PDB entry 6TDE | X-ray diffraction, 2.29 A resolution | chains A and E of the 5 polymer chains in the assembly

[Chain A]
Name: Tubulin alpha chain
Organism: Ovis aries
Sequence (451 residues; row label = number of the first residue in the row):
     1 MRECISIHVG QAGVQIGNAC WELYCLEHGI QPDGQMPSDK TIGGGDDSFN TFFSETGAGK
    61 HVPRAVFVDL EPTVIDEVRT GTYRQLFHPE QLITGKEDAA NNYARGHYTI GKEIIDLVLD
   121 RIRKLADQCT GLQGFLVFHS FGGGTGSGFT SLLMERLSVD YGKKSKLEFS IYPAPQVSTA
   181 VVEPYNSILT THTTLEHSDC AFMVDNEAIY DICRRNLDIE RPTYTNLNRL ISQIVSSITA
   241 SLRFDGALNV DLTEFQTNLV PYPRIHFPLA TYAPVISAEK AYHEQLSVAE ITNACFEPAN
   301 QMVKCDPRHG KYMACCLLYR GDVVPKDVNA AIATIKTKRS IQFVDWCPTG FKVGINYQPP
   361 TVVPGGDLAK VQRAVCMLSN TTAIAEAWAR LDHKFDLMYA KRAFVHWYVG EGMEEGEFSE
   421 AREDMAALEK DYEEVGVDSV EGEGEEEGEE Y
Not modelled in the structure: 39-44, 441-451
Small-molecule neighbours:
  - GTP (guanosine-5'-triphosphate): G10, Q11, A12, Q15, I16, D69, D98, A99, A100, N101, S140, G142, G143, G144, T145, G146, I171, P173, V177, S178, T179, E183, N206, Y224, L227, N228, I231
  - N3Z (N-[(10S)-3,4,5-trimethoxy-16-methylidene-14-oxatetracyclo[9.7.0.02,7.013,17]octadeca-1(18),2,4,6,11,13(17)-hexaen-10-yl]ethanamide): S178, T179, A180, V181

[Chain E]
Name: Stathmin-4
Organism: Rattus norvegicus
UniProtKB: P63043 (STMN4_RAT); residues 5-145 here correspond to UniProt positions 49-189 (UniProt number = residue number + 44)
Sequence (143 residues; row label = number of the first residue in the row):
     3 XADMEVIELN KATSGQSWEV ILKPPSFDGV PEFNASLPRR RDPSLEEIQK KLEAAEERRK
    63 YQEAELLKHL AEKREHEREV IQKAIEENNN FIKMAKEKLA QKMESNKENR EAHLAAMLER
   123 LQEKDKHAEE VRKNKELKEE ASR
Not modelled in the structure: 3, 34-44
Modified / non-standard residues: ACE (acetyl group) at position 3
Sequence notes: acetylation (3); expression tag (4); engineered mutation A14 (Cys58 in P63043), W20 (Phe64 in P63043)
Swiss-Prot annotation at these positions:
  - modified residue: S46 (Phosphoserine)

[How chain A and chain E interact]
Contacting residue pairs - 76 pairs, chain A then chain E:
  G45(A) - S16(E)
  H107(A) - K53(E)  hydrogen bond
  Y108(A) - K53(E)
  Y108(A) - L54(E)  hydrophobic
  Y108(A) - A57(E)  hydrophobic
  Y108(A) - R61(E)
  T109(A) - R61(E)
  K112(A) - E58(E)  salt bridge
  K112(A) - R61(E)
  L152(A) - L54(E)  hydrophobic
  E155(A) - I50(E)
  E155(A) - K53(E)  salt bridge
  R156(A) - L47(E)
  V159(A) - P45(E)
  V159(A) - L47(E)  hydrophobic
  H197(A) - P45(E)
  F244(A) - S16(E)
  D245(A) - A14(E)
  D245(A) - T15(E)  hydrogen bond (side chain-backbone)
  D245(A) - S16(E)  hydrogen bond (backbone-side chain)
  D245(A) - G17(E)  hydrogen bond (backbone-backbone)
  G246(A) - A14(E)
  A247(A) - N12(E)
  A247(A) - S19(E)  hydrogen bond (backbone-side chain)
  L248(A) - S19(E)
  Y262(A) - P33(E)  hydrogen bond (side chain-backbone)
  P325(A) - Q18(E)
  P325(A) - W20(E)  hydrophobic
  V328(A) - W20(E)  hydrophobic
  N329(A) - M6(E)
  N329(A) - V8(E)
  N329(A) - W20(E)  hydrogen bond
  I332(A) - V22(E)  hydrophobic
  A333(A) - M6(E)  hydrophobic
  K336(A) - A4(E)
  K336(A) - D5(E)
  K336(A) - L24(E)
  D345(A) - P27(E)
  D345(A) - S28(E)  hydrogen bond (backbone-backbone)
  D345(A) - F29(E)
  W346(A) - P27(E)
  W346(A) - F29(E)  hydrophobic
  W346(A) - V32(E)
  C347(A) - P27(E)
  P348(A) - K25(E)
  P348(A) - P27(E)
  T349(A) - I23(E)
  T349(A) - L24(E)  hydrogen bond (backbone-backbone)
  T349(A) - K25(E)  hydrogen bond (backbone-backbone)
  G350(A) - V22(E)
  F351(A) - E21(E)
  F351(A) - V22(E)  hydrogen bond (backbone-backbone)
  F351(A) - L24(E)  hydrophobic
  K352(A) - W20(E)
  K352(A) - E21(E)
  V353(A) - S19(E)
  V353(A) - W20(E)  hydrogen bond (backbone-backbone)
  V353(A) - V22(E)  hydrophobic
  G354(A) - Q18(E)
  I355(A) - G17(E)
  I355(A) - Q18(E)  hydrogen bond (backbone-backbone)
  I355(A) - W20(E)  hydrophobic
  N356(A) - S16(E)
  Y357(A) - T15(E)
  Y357(A) - S16(E)  hydrogen bond (backbone-backbone)
  Y357(A) - G17(E)
  Y357(A) - Q18(E)  hydrogen bond
  V409(A) - Q64(E)  hydrogen bond (backbone-side chain)
  G410(A) - R61(E)
  G410(A) - Q64(E)
  E411(A) - R61(E)  hydrogen bond (backbone-side chain)
  G412(A) - A57(E)
  G412(A) - R60(E)  hydrogen bond (backbone-side chain)
  E414(A) - R60(E)  salt bridge
  S439(A) - F29(E)
  V440(A) - F29(E)
Also at the interface, not in a pair above, chain A (44 interface residues in all): Q342, D438
Also at the interface, not in a pair above, chain E (36 interface residues in all): K13, P26, G31, S46

[Summary]
44 residues of chain A and 36 residues of chain E are in contact; the contacts include 18 hydrogen bonds and 3
salt bridges. Polar pairs include K112(A)-E58(E), E155(A)-K53(E) and E414(A)-R60(E). Chain A binds GTP and
compound N3Z.
Chain A is Tubulin alpha chain (Ovis aries) and chain E is Stathmin-4 (Rattus norvegicus); the structure,
Tubulin-inhibitor complex, was determined by X-ray diffraction.
